7KIL - chains A and B; structure by X-ray diffraction, 1.90 A resolution.

[Chain A (and B)]
Protein: Isoform 2 of Phosphatidate phosphatase LPIN1
Source organism: Mus musculus
Notes: fragment: M-Lip domain; chain B of this document is another copy of the same molecule, construct and numbering; everything in this record applies to it too
UniProt: Q91ZP3 (LPIN1_MOUSE), isoform Q91ZP3-2; residues 458-548 here = UniProt positions 458-548
Chain sequence (91 residues; each row starts with the number of its first residue):
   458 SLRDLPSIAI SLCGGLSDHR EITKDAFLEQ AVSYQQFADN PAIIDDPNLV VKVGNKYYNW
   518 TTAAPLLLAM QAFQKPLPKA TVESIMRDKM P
Not modelled in the structure: 458-460 (chain B: 458-462)
Metal / ion sites: Zn2+ site 1: Asp475 (shared with Asp482(B), Glu486(B) of chain B); Zn2+ site 2: His476, Pro548; Zn2+ site 3: Asp482, Glu486 (shared with Asp503(B) of chain B); Zn2+ site 4 near Asp503 (its only coordinating residue here); Zn2+ site 5 near Glu540 (its only coordinating residue here); Zn2+ site 6 near Asp545 (its only coordinating residue here)

[How chain A and chain B interact]
Pairs across the interface (54; chain A residue first):
  Leu462(A) with Gln528(B)
  Pro463(A) with Gln528(B), hydrogen bond (backbone-side chain)
  Ile465(A) with Gln528(B); Ala529(B)
  Val489(A) with Phe530(B)
  Ser490(A) with Phe530(B)
  Tyr491(A) with Phe530(B); Lys532(B); Pro533(B), hydrogen bond (side chain-backbone); Leu534(B); Pro535(B)
  Phe494(A) with Pro522(B); Leu525(B), hydrophobic; Phe530(B), hydrophobic; Leu534(B), hydrophobic
  Ala495(A) with Leu534(B), hydrophobic; Pro535(B); Thr538(B), hydrogen bond (backbone-side chain)
  Pro498(A) with Thr538(B); Ile542(B), hydrophobic
  Ile501(A) with Ala521(B); Pro522(B); Leu525(B), hydrophobic
  Asp502(A) with Lys546(B), salt bridge
  Trp517(A) with Trp517(B), hydrophobic; Ala521(B), hydrophobic
  Ala521(A) with Ile501(B); Trp517(B), hydrophobic
  Pro522(A) with Phe494(B); Ile501(B)
  Leu524(A) with Leu524(B); Leu525(B), hydrophobic; Gln528(B)
  Leu525(A) with Ile467(B), hydrophobic; Trp517(B), hydrophobic
  Met527(A) with Gln528(B), hydrogen bond
  Gln528(A) with Ile465(B); Gln528(B), hydrogen bond
  Ala529(A) with Ile465(B)
  Phe530(A) with Ile467(B), hydrophobic; Val489(B); Ser490(B); Tyr491(B); Phe494(B), hydrophobic
  Lys532(A) with Tyr491(B)
  Pro533(A) with Tyr491(B), hydrogen bond (backbone-side chain)
  Leu534(A) with Tyr491(B); Phe494(B), hydrophobic; Ala495(B), hydrophobic
  Pro535(A) with Tyr491(B); Ala495(B)
  Thr538(A) with Ala495(B), hydrogen bond (side chain-backbone); Pro498(B)
  Ile542(A) with Pro498(B), hydrophobic
Interface residues without a listed pair, chain A (28 interface residues in all): Ile467, Ala526
Interface residues without a listed pair, chain B (28 interface residues in all): Ala466, Leu506, Ala526, Met527

[Summary]
Chain A and chain B each contribute 28 residues to their interface; the contacts include 7 hydrogen bonds and
1 salt bridge. Among the polar pairs are Asp502(A)-Lys546(B), Pro463(A)-Gln528(B) and Tyr491(A)-Pro533(B). The
Zn2+ site 2 is built by His476(A) and Pro548(A).
Both chains are Isoform 2 of Phosphatidate phosphatase LPIN1 (Mus musculus). Entry 7KIL (Crystal structure of
the mouse lipin-1 M-Lip domain with zinc) was determined by X-ray diffraction together with 7KIH from the same
study.
